Entry 5FIB (X-ray diffraction, 2.80 A resolution); this record covers chain A.

Chain A:
Name: Sphingomyelin phosphodiesterase
Source organism: Mus musculus
Notes: EC 3.1.4.12
UniProt: Q04519 (ASM_MOUSE); numbering as in UniProt (aligned over 84-611)
Amino-acid sequence (538 residues; row label = number of the first residue in the row):
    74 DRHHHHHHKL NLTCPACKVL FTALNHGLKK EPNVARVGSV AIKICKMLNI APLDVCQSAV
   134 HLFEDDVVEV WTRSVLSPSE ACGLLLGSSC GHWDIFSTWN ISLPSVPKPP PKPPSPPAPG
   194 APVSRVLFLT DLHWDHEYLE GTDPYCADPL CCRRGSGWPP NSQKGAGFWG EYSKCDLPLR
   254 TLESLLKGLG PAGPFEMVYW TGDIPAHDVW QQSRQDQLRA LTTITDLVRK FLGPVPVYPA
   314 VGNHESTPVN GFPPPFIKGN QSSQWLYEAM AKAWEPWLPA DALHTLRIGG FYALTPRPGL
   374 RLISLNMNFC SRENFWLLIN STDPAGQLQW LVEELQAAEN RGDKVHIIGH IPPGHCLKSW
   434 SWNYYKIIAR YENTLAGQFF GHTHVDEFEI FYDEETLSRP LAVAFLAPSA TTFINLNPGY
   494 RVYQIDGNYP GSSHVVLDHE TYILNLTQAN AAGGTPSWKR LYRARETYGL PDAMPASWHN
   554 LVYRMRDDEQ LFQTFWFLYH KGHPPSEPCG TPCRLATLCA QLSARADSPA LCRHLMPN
Disordered / not traced: 74-75, 610-611
Differences from the reference sequence: expression tag (74-83)
Disulfides: Cys87-Cys163, Cys90-Cys155, Cys118-Cys129, Cys219-Cys224, Cys225-Cys248, Cys383-Cys429, Cys582-Cys586, Cys592-Cys605
Covalently attached groups: N-acetylglucosamine (NAG) linked to Asn84, Asn518; glycan linked to Asn173, Asn333, Asn393
Metal / ion sites: Zn2+ site 1: His78, His80 (shared with 1 residue of chain B); Zn2+ site 2: Asp204, His206, Asp276, His457; Zn2+ site 3: Asp276, Asn316, His423, His455; Zn2+ site 4: His573 (shared with 2 residues of chain B)
Curated features (UniProtKB/Swiss-Prot):
  - binding site (Zn(2+)): Asp204, His206, Asp276, Asn316, His423, His455, His457
  - site: Asp249, Leu250 (Cleavage)
  - modified residue: Ser506 (Phosphoserine)
  - glycosylation (N-linked (GlcNAc...) asparagine): Asn84, Asn173, Asn333, Asn393, Asn518, Asn611
From the paper describing this entry:
  - mutagenesis - V128E, V143R: decreased catalytic activity
  - mutagenesis - H280A: abolished catalytic activity on bNPP
  - mutagenesis - H317A: decreased catalytic activity on bNPP
  - mutagenesis - H280A, H317A: abolished catalytic activity on liposomes
  - catalytic residues: His280, His317
  - catalytic residues: Asp249 (proposed by the authors, not directly observed)

Overview:
Covalently linked N-acetylglucosamine: at Asn84 and Asn518. His78 and His80 coordinate Zn2+ site 1. Asp204,
His206, Asp276 and His457 form the Zn2+ site 2. UniProt lists 7 Zn2+-binding residues. From the paper:
catalytic residues His280, His317 and Asp249; V128E and V143R reduce catalytic activity; 4 substitutions were
tested in all.
Chain A is Sphingomyelin phosphodiesterase (Mus musculus); the structure, Open form of murine Acid
Sphingomyelinase, was determined by X-ray diffraction (same publication as 5FI9, 5FIC and 5HQN).
